Entry 6Q15 (electron microscopy, 5.15 A resolution (low resolution: residue-level contacts below are approximate; hydrogen-bond / salt-bridge calls are withheld)); this record covers chains 4 and 5 of the 110 polymer chains in the assembly.

# Chain 4
Molecule: Surface presentation of antigens protein SpaP
From: Salmonella typhimurium (strain LT2 / SGSC1412 / ATCC 700720)
Reference sequence: P40700 (SPAP_SALTY); residue numbers follow UniProt; this construct covers 1-224
Amino-acid sequence (224 residues; row label = number of the first residue in the row):
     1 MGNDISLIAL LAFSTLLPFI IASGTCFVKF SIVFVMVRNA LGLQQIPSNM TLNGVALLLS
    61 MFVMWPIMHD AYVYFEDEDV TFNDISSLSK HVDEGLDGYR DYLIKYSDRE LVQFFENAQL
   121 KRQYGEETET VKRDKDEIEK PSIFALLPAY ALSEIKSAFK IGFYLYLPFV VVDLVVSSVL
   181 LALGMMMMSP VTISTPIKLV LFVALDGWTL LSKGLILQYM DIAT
Unresolved in the structure: 1-2, 224

# Chain 5
Molecule: Surface presentation of antigens protein SpaR
From: Salmonella typhimurium (strain LT2 / SGSC1412 / ATCC 700720)
Reference sequence: P40701 (SPAR_SALTY); residue numbers follow UniProt; this construct covers 1-263
Amino-acid sequence (263 residues; row label = number of the first residue in the row):
     1 MFYALYFEIH HLVASAALGF ARVAPIFFFL PFLNSGVLSG APRNAIIILV ALGVWPHALN
    61 EAPPFLSVAM IPLVLQEAAV GVMLGCLLSW PFWVMHALGC IIDNQRGATL SSSIDPANGI
   121 DTSEMANFLN MFAAVVYLQN GGLVTMVDVL NKSYQLCDPM NECTPSLPPL LTFINQVAQN
   181 ALVLASPVVL VLLLSEVFLG LLSRFAPQMN AFAISLTVKS GIAVLIMLLY FSPVLPDNVL
   241 RLSFQATGLS SWFYERGATH VLE
Unresolved in the structure: 1, 114-122, 258-263
Disulfide bonds: Cys157-Cys163

# Chain 4 / chain 5 interface
Pairs across the interface - 40 pairs, chain 4 then chain 5:
  Ala22(4) - Pro42(5)
  Ile32(4) - Val37(5)
  Ile32(4) - Leu38(5)
  Val35(4) - Gly36(5)
  Val35(4) - Val37(5)
  Leu111(4) - Leu143(5)
  Leu111(4) - Val144(5)
  Phe114(4) - Val147(5)
  Phe114(4) - Asp148(5)
  Phe114(4) - Asn151(5)
  Phe115(4) - Gly53(5)
  Phe115(4) - Val54(5)
  Phe115(4) - Val147(5)
  Ala118(4) - Asn151(5)
  Arg122(4) - Trp55(5)
  Arg122(4) - Pro56(5)
  Arg122(4) - His57(5)
  Arg122(4) - Leu59(5)
  Leu147(4) - Leu49(5)
  Pro148(4) - Leu49(5)
  Leu152(4) - Leu143(5)
  Ile155(4) - Phe32(5)
  Lys156(4) - Leu138(5)
  Phe159(4) - Phe32(5)
  Phe159(4) - Met131(5)
  Phe159(4) - Ala134(5)
  Phe159(4) - Val135(5)
  Phe163(4) - Phe132(5)
  Phe163(4) - Val135(5)
  Tyr166(4) - Asn127(5)
  Tyr166(4) - Met131(5)
  Leu174(4) - Arg106(5)
  Leu174(4) - Met125(5)
  Ser177(4) - Arg106(5)
  Ser178(4) - Ser220(5)
  Leu181(4) - Leu216(5)
  Leu181(4) - Thr217(5)
  Leu181(4) - Ser220(5)
  Ala182(4) - Thr217(5)
  Met187(4) - Ser113(5)
Other interface residues (no listed pair), chain 4 (28 interface residues in all): Phe19, Ser23, Asn39, Ser153, Val170, Met186
Other interface residues (no listed pair), chain 5 (41 interface residues in all): Pro31, Leu33, Ala41, Ala45, Ile46, Val50, Leu52, Ala108, Leu110, Ser111, Glu124, Phe128

# Overview
28 residues of chain 4 face 41 of chain 5 across their interface.
Here chain 4 is Surface presentation of antigens protein SpaP and chain 5 is Surface presentation of antigens
protein SpaR, both from Salmonella typhimurium (strain LT2 / SGSC1412 / ATCC 700720). Entry 6Q15 (Structure of
the Salmonella SPI-1 injectisome needle complex) was determined by electron microscopy, deposited together
with 6PEE, 6PEM, 6PEP, 6Q14 and 6Q16.
